Entry 9H93 (electron microscopy, 2.40 A resolution); this record covers chains A and B of the 3 polymer chains in the assembly.

[Chain A]
Molecule: Capsid protein VP1
Source organism: Poliovirus 2
Reference sequence: Q8QNU4 (Q8QNU4_9ENTO); numbering as in UniProt (aligned over 1-301)
Amino-acid sequence (301 residues; row label = number of the first residue in the row):
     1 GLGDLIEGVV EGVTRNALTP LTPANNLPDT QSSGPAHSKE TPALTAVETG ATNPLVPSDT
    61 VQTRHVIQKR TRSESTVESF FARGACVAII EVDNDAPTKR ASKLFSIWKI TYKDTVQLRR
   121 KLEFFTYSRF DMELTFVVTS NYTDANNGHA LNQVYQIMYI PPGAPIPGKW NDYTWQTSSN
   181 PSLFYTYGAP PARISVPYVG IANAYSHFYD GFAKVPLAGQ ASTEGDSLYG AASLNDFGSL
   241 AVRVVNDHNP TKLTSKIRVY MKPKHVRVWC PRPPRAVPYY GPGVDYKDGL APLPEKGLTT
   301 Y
Disordered / not traced: 1-69, 98-100, 223-224
Differences from the reference sequence: engineered mutation I107 (Val in Q8QNU4), L134 (Phe in Q8QNU4), L183 (Val in Q8QNU4)
Ligand contacts: sphingosine (SPH): I110, Y112, F130, M132, L134, I157, Y159, P181, S182, L183, I194, V196, V199, Y205, S206, H207, N235, F237, L240

[Chain B]
Molecule: Capsid protein, VP0
Source organism: Poliovirus 2
Reference sequence: P06210 (POLG_POL2L); numbering as in UniProt (aligned over 1-340)
Amino-acid sequence (340 residues; each row starts with the number of its first residue):
     1 MGAQVSSQKV GAHENSNRAY GGSTINYTTI NYYRDSASNA ASKQDFAQDP SKFTEPVKDV
    61 LIKTAPTLNS PNIEACGYSD RVMQLTLGNS TITTQEAANS VVAYGRWPEY IKDSEANPVD
   121 QPTEPAVAAC RFYTLDTVTW RKESRGWWWK LPDALKDMGL FGQNMFYHYL GRAGYTVHVQ
   181 CNASKFHQGA LGVFAVPEMC LAGDSTTHMF TKYENANPGE KGGEFKGSFT LDTNATNPAR
   241 NFCPVDYLFG SGVLAGNAFV YPHQIINLRT NNCATLVLPY VNSLSIDSMT KHNNWGIAIL
   301 PLAPLDFATE SSTEIPITLT IAPMCCEFNG LRNITVPRTQ
Disordered / not traced: 1-85, 93-98, 112-125
Disulfide bonds: C130-C326
Differences from the reference sequence: engineered mutation V57 (Ile in P06210), A126 (Asp in P06210)
Curated features (UniProtKB/Swiss-Prot):
  - site (Cleavage): N69, S70, Q340
  - lipidation: G2 (N-myristoyl glycine)

[How chain A and chain B interact]
Contacting residue pairs - 97 pairs, chain A then chain B:
  T126(A) with E198(B)
  Y127(A) with E198(B), hydrogen bond; V281(B), hydrophobic; N282(B); S283(B)
  A202(A) with S283(B); L284(B), hydrophobic
  N203(A) with S283(B), hydrogen bond (backbone-backbone); L284(B)
  A204(A) with S283(B)
  S206(A) with S283(B), hydrogen bond
  F208(A) with E198(B); C200(B), hydrophobic
  Y209(A) with E198(B); C200(B); H292(B)
  D210(A) with K150(B), salt bridge; E198(B), hydrogen bond (backbone-side chain); M199(B); C200(B); H292(B); N293(B), hydrogen bond (backbone-backbone)
  G211(A) with K291(B)
  F212(A) with T211(B); K212(B); Y213(B), hydrophobic; A216(B), hydrophobic; K291(B), hydrogen bond (backbone-backbone)
  A213(A) with K291(B), hydrogen bond (backbone-side chain)
  V215(A) with Y213(B); T290(B); K291(B)
  P216(A) with Y213(B); P337(B); R338(B), hydrogen bond (backbone-backbone)
  L217(A) with T335(B); V336(B); R338(B)
  A218(A) with V336(B), hydrogen bond (backbone-backbone); P337(B); R338(B)
  A221(A) with R338(B), hydrogen bond (backbone-side chain)
  S222(A) with R338(B), hydrogen bond (backbone-side chain)
  D226(A) with R240(B), salt bridge
  L228(A) with M209(B)
  Y229(A) with K150(B); M199(B); C200(B); L201(B); M209(B), hydrogen bond (backbone-backbone); T211(B); F242(B)
  C270(A) with Y104(B); V281(B), hydrophobic
  P271(A) with V260(B); Y261(B)
  R272(A) with P197(B), hydrogen bond (side chain-backbone); E198(B), hydrogen bond (side chain-backbone); V260(B); Y261(B)
  P273(A) with V253(B); N257(B); V260(B); Y261(B)
  P274(A) with V253(B)
  R275(A) with S251(B), hydrogen bond (side chain-backbone); G252(B)
  A276(A) with G252(B), hydrogen bond (backbone-backbone); L254(B), hydrophobic
  V277(A) with L248(B), hydrophobic; G252(B)
  Y280(A) with T206(B), hydrogen bond (side chain-backbone); H208(B)
  G281(A) with H208(B)
  P282(A) with H208(B); M209(B)
  G283(A) with M209(B)
  V284(A) with C200(B); L201(B); A202(B); S251(B)
  D285(A) with A202(B); G203(B), hydrogen bond (side chain-backbone); H208(B); M209(B), hydrogen bond (side chain-backbone)
  Y286(A) with A202(B), hydrophobic; F229(B), hydrophobic; C243(B), hydrogen bond (side chain-backbone); P244(B); V245(B), hydrogen bond (side chain-backbone); G250(B); S251(B); G252(B)
  K287(A) with T206(B); L231(B)
  L290(A) with F229(B), hydrophobic; Y247(B), hydrogen bond (backbone-side chain)
Also at the interface, not in a pair above, chain A (43 interface residues in all): K214, Q220, A291, P292, L293
Also at the interface, not in a pair above, chain B (51 interface residues in all): V196, S205, E214, N217, S285, D287

[Overview]
The interface between chain A and chain B involves 43 residues on one side and 51 on the other; the contacts
include 22 hydrogen bonds and 2 salt bridges. Polar contacts include D210(A)-K150(B), D226(A)-R240(B) and
Y127(A)-E198(B). Bound to chain A: sphingosine.
Here chain A is Capsid protein VP1 and chain B is Capsid protein, VP0, both from Poliovirus 2. Entry 9H93
(Poliovirus type 2 (strain MEF-1) stabilised virus-like particle (PV2 SC6b) from a yeast expression system)
was determined by electron microscopy together with 9H94 from the same study.
